Entry 8A1Y (electron microscopy, 3.30 A resolution); this record covers chains B and E of the 6 polymer chains in the assembly.

== Chain B ==
Molecule: Na(+)-translocating NADH-quinone reductase subunit B
Organism: Vibrio cholerae
Notes: EC 7.2.1.1
UniProt: A0A085SSI3 (A0A085SSI3_VIBCL); residue numbers follow UniProt; this construct covers 1-415
Chain sequence (415 residues; row label = number of the first residue in the row):
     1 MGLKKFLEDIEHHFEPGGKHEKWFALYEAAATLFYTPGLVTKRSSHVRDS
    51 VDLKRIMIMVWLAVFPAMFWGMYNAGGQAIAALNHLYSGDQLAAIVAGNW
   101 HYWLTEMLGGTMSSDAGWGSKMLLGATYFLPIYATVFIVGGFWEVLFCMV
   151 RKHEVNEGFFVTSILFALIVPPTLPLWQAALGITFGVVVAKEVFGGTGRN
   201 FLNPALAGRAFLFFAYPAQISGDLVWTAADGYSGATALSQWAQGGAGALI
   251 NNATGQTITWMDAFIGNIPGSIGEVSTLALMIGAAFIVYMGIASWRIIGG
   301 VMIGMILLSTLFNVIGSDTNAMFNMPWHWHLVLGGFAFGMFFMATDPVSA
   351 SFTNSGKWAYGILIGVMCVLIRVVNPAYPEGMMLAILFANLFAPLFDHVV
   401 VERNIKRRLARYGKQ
Not modelled in the structure: 1-2, 415
Glycans and other covalent adducts: flavin mononucleotide (FMN) linked to Thr236
Ligand contacts:
  - 1,2-Distearoyl-sn-glycerophosphoethanolamine (3PE), molecule 1: Trp143, Leu146, Phe147, Val150, Arg151, Leu181, Thr184, Phe185, Val188, Val189, Phe211
  - 1,2-Distearoyl-sn-glycerophosphoethanolamine (3PE), molecule 2: Trp260, Met261, Phe264, Met281, Trp327, His328, Trp329, Leu331
  - 1,2-Distearoyl-sn-glycerophosphoethanolamine (3PE), molecule 3: Trp295, Arg296, Ile303, Leu307, Asn354, Ser355, Trp358, Ala359, Ile362, Leu363, Val366, Phe396
  - FMN (flavin mononucleotide), molecule 1: Ile169, Leu206, Arg209, Phe213, Trp226, Ala237, Leu238, Ser239, Ser271, Glu274, Gly334, Gly335, Phe338, Gly339, Met343, Pro379, Glu380, Gly381, Met382, Met383, Leu384
  - FMN, molecule 2: Phe213, Phe214, Pro217, Ser221, Gly222, Asp223, Gln243, Ala377, Tyr378, Pro379
  - 2-heptyl-4-hydroxy quinoline N-oxide (HQO): Ala29, Leu33, Lys54, Met57, Ile58, Phe137, Gly141, Glu144, Val145, Val155, Asn156, Glu157, Gly158, Phe159, Phe160
  - riboflavin (RBF): Ile56, Met57, Val60, Gly158, Val161, Thr162, Leu165, Lys191, Gly196, Thr197, Gly198, Asn200, Asn203, Pro204, Ala205, Ile292, Ala293, Phe342, Met343, Thr345, Asp346, Pro347, Val348
Reported in the primary citation:
  - binding site for 2-heptyl-4-hydroxy quinoline N-oxide: Leu33, Phe160
  - specificity-determining residues: Leu33 (by similarity / conservation)
  - mutagenesis - F338A, F342A, D346A: decreased catalytic activity
  - mutagenesis - D346A: decreased growth

== Chain E ==
Molecule: Na(+)-translocating NADH-quinone reductase subunit E
Organism: Vibrio cholerae
Notes: EC 7.2.1.1
UniProt: A0A085QWM0 (A0A085QWM0_VIBCL); numbering as in UniProt (aligned over 1-198)
Chain sequence (198 residues; each row starts with the number of its first residue):
     1 MEHYISLLVKSIFIENMALSFFLGMCTFLAVSKKVKTSFGLGIAVIVVLT
    51 ISVPVNNLVYNLVLKPDALVEGVDLSFLNFITFIGVIAALVQILEMILDR
   101 FFPPLYNALGIFLPLITVNCAIFGGVSFMVQRDYSFAESVVYGFGSGVGW
   151 MLAIVALAGIREKMKYSDVPPGLRGLGITFITAGLMALGFMSFSGVQL
Not modelled in the structure: 1
Metal / ion sites: 2Fe-2S cluster Fe: Cys26, Cys120 (shared with 2 residues of chain D)
Ligand contacts: 2Fe-2S cluster (FES): Gly24, Met25, Cys26, Asn119, Cys120

== How chain B and chain E interact ==
Pairs across the interface (51; chain B residue first):
  Arg151(B) - Asp168(E)  salt bridge
  Arg151(B) - Val169(E)
  Arg151(B) - Pro170(E)
  His153(B) - Asp168(E)  salt bridge
  Val193(B) - Val169(E)
  Val193(B) - Pro170(E)
  Val193(B) - Leu173(E)  hydrophobic
  Val193(B) - Ile178(E)  hydrophobic
  Val193(B) - Ile181(E)  hydrophobic
  Phe194(B) - Met164(E)  hydrophobic
  Phe194(B) - Ser167(E)
  Phe194(B) - Asp168(E)  hydrogen bond (backbone-backbone)
  Phe194(B) - Ile178(E)  hydrophobic
  Phe194(B) - Thr182(E)
  Phe194(B) - Leu185(E)  hydrophobic
  Gly195(B) - Asp168(E)
  Gly198(B) - Tyr166(E)
  Arg199(B) - Tyr166(E)  hydrogen bond (side chain-backbone)
  Arg199(B) - Ser167(E)
  Arg199(B) - Asp168(E)
  Asn200(B) - Lys163(E)
  Phe201(B) - Ile160(E)  hydrophobic
  Phe201(B) - Lys163(E)
  Phe201(B) - Leu185(E)  hydrophobic
  Leu202(B) - Leu185(E)  hydrophobic
  Phe214(B) - Leu188(E)  hydrophobic
  Phe214(B) - Met191(E)  hydrophobic
  Val348(B) - Lys163(E)
  Phe352(B) - Lys163(E)
  Met367(B) - Phe193(E)  hydrophobic
  Ile371(B) - Ser192(E)
  Asn375(B) - Ser192(E)  hydrogen bond (side chain-backbone)
  Asn375(B) - Gly195(E)
  Asn375(B) - Val196(E)
  Pro376(B) - Gly195(E)
  Ala377(B) - Gly195(E)
  Tyr378(B) - Met191(E)  hydrogen bond (side chain-backbone)
  Tyr378(B) - Ser192(E)
  Leu384(B) - Ser192(E)
  Leu387(B) - Gly189(E)
  Phe388(B) - Gly189(E)
  Phe388(B) - Phe190(E)  hydrophobic
  Leu391(B) - Ile160(E)
  Leu391(B) - Met186(E)
  Phe392(B) - Leu152(E)  hydrophobic
  Phe392(B) - Phe190(E)  hydrophobic
  Pro394(B) - Gly159(E)
  Leu395(B) - Val155(E)  hydrophobic
  Leu395(B) - Ala156(E)  hydrophobic
  His398(B) - Val35(E)
  His398(B) - Glu162(E)
Other interface residues (no listed pair), chain B (33 interface residues in all): Phe185, Val189, Ala190, Ala210, Ala350, Val374
Other interface residues (no listed pair), chain E (31 interface residues in all): Phe13, Ser194, Gln197

== Summary ==
Chain B and chain E form an interface of 33 and 31 residues respectively, with 4 hydrogen bonds and 2 salt
bridges. Among the polar pairs are Arg151(B)-Asp168(E), His153(B)-Asp168(E) and Arg199(B)-Tyr166(E). The paper
reports a binding site for 2-heptyl-4-hydroxy quinoline N-oxide at Leu33(B) and Phe160(B); F338A, F342A and
D346A of chain B reduce catalytic activity.
Chain B is Na(+)-translocating NADH-quinone reductase subunit B and chain E is Na(+)-translocating
NADH-quinone reductase subunit E, both from Vibrio cholerae; the structure, Sodium pumping NADH-quinone
oxidoreductase with inhibitor HQNO, was determined by electron microscopy, deposited together with 8A1T, 8A1U,
8A1V, 8A1W, 8A1X, 8ACW and 8ACY.
